PDB entry 9OUU | electron microscopy, 4.30 A resolution (low resolution: residue-level contacts below are approximate; hydrogen-bond / salt-bridge calls are withheld) | chains G and M of the 15 polymer chains in the assembly

# Chain G (and M)
Name: Speckle-type POZ protein
From: Homo sapiens
Notes: chain M of this document is another copy of the same molecule, construct and numbering; everything in this record applies to it too
Reference sequence: O43791 (SPOP_HUMAN); numbering as in UniProt (aligned over 1-373)
Amino-acid sequence (373 residues; row label = number of the first residue in the row):
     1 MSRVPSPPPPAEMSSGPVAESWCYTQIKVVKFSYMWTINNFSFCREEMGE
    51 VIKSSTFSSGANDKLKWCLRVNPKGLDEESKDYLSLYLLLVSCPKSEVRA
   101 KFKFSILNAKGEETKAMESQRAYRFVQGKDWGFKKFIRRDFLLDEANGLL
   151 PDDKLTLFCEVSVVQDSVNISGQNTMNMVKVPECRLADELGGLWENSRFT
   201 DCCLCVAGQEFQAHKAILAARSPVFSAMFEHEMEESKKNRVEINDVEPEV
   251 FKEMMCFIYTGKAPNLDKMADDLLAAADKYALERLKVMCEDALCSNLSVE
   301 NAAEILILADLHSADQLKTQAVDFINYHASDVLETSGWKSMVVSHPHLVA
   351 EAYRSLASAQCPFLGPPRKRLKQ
Unresolved in the structure: 1-15, 176-373 (chain M: 1-15, 365-373)
Swiss-Prot annotation at these positions:
  - region: Y123 to F133 (Important for binding substrate proteins), L186 to I217 (Important for homodimerization)
  - natural variant: T25 (T25A: In NSDVS2), Y83 (Y83C: In NSDVS2), R121 (R121Q: In NSDVS1), G132 (G132V: In NSDVS2), R138 (R138C: In NSDVS2), D144 (D144N: In NSDVS1)
  - mutagenesis: Y87 (Y87A: Strongly reduced affinity for substrate proteins), Y123 (Y123A: Strongly reduced affinity for substrate proteins), D130 (D130A: Strongly reduced affinity for substrate proteins), W131 (W131A: Strongly reduced affinity for substrate proteins), F133 (F133A: Strongly reduced affinity for substrate proteins), L186 (L186D: Strongly reduced homodimerization. Reduces the activity of the cullin-RING-based BCR (BTB-CUL3-RBX1) E3 ubiquitin-protein ligase complex), L190 (L190D: Strongly reduced homodimerization. Reduces the activity of the cullin-RING-based BCR (BTB-CUL3-RBX1) E3 ubiquitin-protein ligase complex), L193 (L193D: Strongly reduced homodimerization. Reduces the activity of the cullin-RING-based BCR (BTB-CUL3-RBX1) E3 ubiquitin-protein ligase complex), I217 (I217K: Strongly reduced homodimerization. Reduces the activity of the cullin-RING-based BCR (BTB-CUL3-RBX1) E3 ubiquitin-protein ligase complex)
What the authors report for this chain:
  - disease-associated variants - E47K (14 +/- 2-fold), E78K (18 +/- 4-fold): increased binding to BRD3
  - disease-associated variants - E47K, E78K: unchanged binding to BRD3 peptide
  - disease-associated variants - E47K, E78K: increased binding to Cul3/Rbx1 complex
  - mutagenesis - V51E: unchanged binding to Cul3
  - mutagenesis - M48I/E78K, R70Q/E78K, E78K/G128S, E78K/K134N, S96R: unchanged catalytic activity on BRD3
  - disease-associated variants - E47K, E78K: increased catalytic activity on BRD3
  - mutagenesis - V51E: decreased catalytic activity on BRD3
  - mutagenesis - D77E: increased catalytic activity
  - disease-associated variants - E47K, E78K: decreased localization to nuclear speckles
  - mutagenesis - V51E: unchanged localization to nuclear speckles
  - disease-associated variants - M48I, R70L, R70Q, G128S, K134N: decreased catalytic activity
  - disease-associated variants - M48I, G128S: unchanged binding to peptide
  - disease-associated variants - K134N (11-fold): decreased binding to substrate peptide
  - disease-associated variants - K134N (11-fold): decreased binding to full-length SPOP K134N

# How chain G and chain M interact
Residue-residue contacts - 19 pairs, chain G then chain M:
  E46(G) with R124(M)
  G49(G) with K129(M)
  V51(G) with G128(M); K129(M)
  K53(G) with G128(M)
  R70(G) with G128(M)
  S96(G) with R45(M)
  R124(G) with R45(M); E46(M); E50(M)
  V126(G) with V51(M)
  Q127(G) with V51(M); K53(M)
  G128(G) with V51(M); K53(M); R70(M)
  K129(G) with G49(M); E50(M); V51(M)
Other interface residues (no listed pair), chain G (13 interface residues in all): R45, E97
Other interface residues (no listed pair), chain M (12 interface residues in all): S96, Q127

# Overview
Chain G and chain M form an interface of 13 and 12 residues respectively. Curated annotation (UniProt) lists 9
mutagenesis sites on chain G. From the paper: M48I, R70L and R70Q of chain G, among others, reduce catalytic
activity; E47K and E78K of chain G increase binding to BRD3; 14 substitutions were tested in all.
Both chains are Speckle-type POZ protein (Homo sapiens). Entry 9OUU (SPOP double donut locally refined MATH
domains) was determined by electron microscopy, deposited together with 9OUT and 9OUW.
